PDB entry 7ZPO | electron microscopy, 3.24 A resolution | chains E and F of the 10 polymer chains in the assembly

== Chain E (and F) ==
Protein: Ktr system potassium uptake protein A
Organism: Vibrio alginolyticus
Notes: chain F of this document is another copy of the same molecule, construct and numbering; everything in this record applies to it too
UniProtKB: O87952 (KTRA_VIBAL); residue numbers follow UniProt; this construct covers 1-220
Sequence (220 residues; each row starts with the number of its first residue):
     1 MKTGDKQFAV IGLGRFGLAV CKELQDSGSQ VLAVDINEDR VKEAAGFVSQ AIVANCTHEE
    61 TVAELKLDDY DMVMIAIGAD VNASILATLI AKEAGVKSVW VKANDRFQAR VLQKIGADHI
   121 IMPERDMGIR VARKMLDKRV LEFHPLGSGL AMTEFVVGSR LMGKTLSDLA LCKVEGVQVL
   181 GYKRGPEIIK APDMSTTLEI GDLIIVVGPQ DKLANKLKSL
Disordered / not traced: 1-5, 138-220
Curated features (UniProtKB/Swiss-Prot):
  - binding site (ATP): R15, D35 to N37, N55, C56, I77 to A79, K102 to N104, E124
Residues lining bound ligands: ADP (adenosine-5'-diphosphate): I11, G12, L13, G14, R15, D35, I36, N37, R40, A54, N55, C56, T57, A76, I77, G78, A79, K102

== Interface between chain E and chain F ==
Contacting residue pairs (22; chain E residue first):
  T57(E) with F107(F); R110(F), hydrogen bond (backbone-side chain)
  V81(E) with N82(F)
  N82(E) with F107(F)
  L86(E) with R110(F); V111(F), hydrophobic
  L89(E) with K114(F); I115(F), hydrophobic
  I90(E) with R110(F); K114(F)
  E93(E) with K114(F), salt bridge
  F107(E) with N82(F)
  Q108(E) with N82(F)
  R110(E) with T57(F), hydrogen bond (side chain-backbone); E59(F); L86(F); I90(F)
  V111(E) with N82(F); L86(F), hydrophobic; L89(F), hydrophobic
  K114(E) with L89(F)
  I115(E) with I115(F), hydrophobic
Also at the interface, not in a pair above, chain E (15 interface residues in all): H58, I85
Also at the interface, not in a pair above, chain F (14 interface residues in all): H58, I85, E93

== Overview ==
15 residues of chain E and 14 residues of chain F are in contact; the contacts include 2 hydrogen bonds and 1
salt bridge. Polar contacts include E93(E)-K114(F) and T57(E)-R110(F). Chain E binds ADP. From UniProt: 13
ATP-binding residues on chain E.
Both chains are Ktr system potassium uptake protein A (Vibrio alginolyticus). Entry 7ZPO (native KtrAB
complex) was determined by electron microscopy.
